9CXD - chains B and I of the 7 polymer chains in the assembly; structure by electron microscopy, 3.36 A resolution.

# Chain B
Molecule: Gamma-aminobutyric acid receptor subunit alpha-1
Source organism: Homo sapiens
UniProtKB: P14867 (GBRA1_HUMAN); residues 1-429 here correspond to UniProt positions 28-456 (UniProt number = residue number + 27)
Sequence (429 residues; numbered 1 to 429; the number before each row is that of its first residue):
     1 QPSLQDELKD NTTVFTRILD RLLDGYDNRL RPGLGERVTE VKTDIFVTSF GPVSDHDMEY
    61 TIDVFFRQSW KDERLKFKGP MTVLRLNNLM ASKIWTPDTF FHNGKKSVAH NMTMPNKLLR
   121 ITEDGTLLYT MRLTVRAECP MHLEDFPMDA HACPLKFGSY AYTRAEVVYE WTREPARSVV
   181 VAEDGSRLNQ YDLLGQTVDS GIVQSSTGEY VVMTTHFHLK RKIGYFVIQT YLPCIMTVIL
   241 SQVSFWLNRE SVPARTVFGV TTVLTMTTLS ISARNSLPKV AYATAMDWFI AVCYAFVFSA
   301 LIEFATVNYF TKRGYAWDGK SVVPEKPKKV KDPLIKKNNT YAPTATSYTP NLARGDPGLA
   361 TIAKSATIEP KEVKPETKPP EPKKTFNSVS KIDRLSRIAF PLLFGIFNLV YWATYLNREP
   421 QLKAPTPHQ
Unresolved in the structure: 1-9, 319-384, 419-429
UniProt features mapped onto this chain:
  - binding site (4-aminobutanoate): R67, T130
  - binding site (3alpha-hydroxy-5alpha-pregnan-11,20-dione): W246
  - glycosylation (N-linked (GlcNAc...) asparagine): N11, N111
Disulfides: C139-C153
Glycans and other covalent adducts: N-acetylglucosamine (NAG) linked to N111
Small-molecule neighbours:
  - gamma-amino-butanoic acid (ABU): F65, R67, L118, T130
  - PIO ([(2R)-2-octanoyloxy-3-[oxidanyl-[(1R,2R,3S,4R,5R,6S)-2,3,6-tris(oxidanyl)-4,5-diphosphonooxy-cyclohexyl]oxy-phosphoryl]oxy-propyl] octanoate): R249, E303, T306, F310, K312, R313, F386, N387, S388, V389, S390, K391, I392, L395

# Chain I
Molecule: Kappa Fab_1F4 Light Chain
Source organism: Mus musculus
Sequence (213 residues; numbered 1 to 213; the number before each row is that of its first residue):
     1 NIVMTQSPKS MSMSVGERVT LSCKASEYVG TYVSWYQQKP EQSPKLLIYG ASNRYTGVPD
    61 RFTGSGSATD FTLTIGSVQA EDLADYHCGQ SYSYPTFGAG TKLELKRADA APTVSIFPPS
   121 SEQLTSGGAS VVCFLNNFYP KDINVKWKID GSERQNGVLN SWTDQDSKDS TYSMSSTLTL
   181 TKDEYERHNS YTCEATHKTS TSPIVKSFNR NEC
Unresolved in the structure: 106-213
Disulfides: C23-C88

# How chain B and chain I interact
Contacting residue pairs (16):
  R164(B) with N53(I)
  E170(B) with Y32(I)
  W171(B) with Y32(I), hydrogen bond
  E174(B) with Y94(I)
  P175(B) with S91(I); Y92(I)
  A176(B) with Y92(I), hydrogen bond (backbone-backbone)
  R177(B) with Y94(I), hydrogen bond
  T197(B) with Y28(I); Y92(I)
  V198(B) with Y28(I); Y92(I)
  D199(B) with Y28(I), hydrogen bond; T31(I)
  S200(B) with T31(I); Y32(I)
Other interface residues (no listed pair), chain B (12 interface residues in all): Q196
Other interface residues (no listed pair), chain I (10 interface residues in all): G30, Y49, S93

# Summary
12 residues of chain B face 10 of chain I across their interface, with 4 hydrogen bonds. Among the polar pairs
are W171(B)-Y32(I), R177(B)-Y94(I) and D199(B)-Y28(I). Ligands of chain B: gamma-amino-butanoic acid and
compound PIO. Covalently linked N-acetylglucosamine: at N111(B).
Chain B is Gamma-aminobutyric acid receptor subunit alpha-1 (Homo sapiens) and chain I is Kappa Fab_1F4 Light
Chain (Mus musculus); the structure, Native human GABAA receptor of beta2-alpha1-beta1-beta1-gamma2 assembly,
was determined by electron microscopy (same publication as 9CRS, 9CRV, 9CSB, 9CT0, 9CTJ, 9CTP and 6 further
entries).
